PDB entry 6XR2 | X-ray diffraction, 3.20 A resolution | chains A and C of the 3 polymer chains in the assembly

Chain A (and C):
Name: dTor_3x57R
Source organism: synthetic construct
Notes: chain C of this document is another copy of the same molecule, construct and numbering; everything in this record applies to it too
Chain sequence (172 residues; numbered 1 to 172; the number before each row is that of its first residue):
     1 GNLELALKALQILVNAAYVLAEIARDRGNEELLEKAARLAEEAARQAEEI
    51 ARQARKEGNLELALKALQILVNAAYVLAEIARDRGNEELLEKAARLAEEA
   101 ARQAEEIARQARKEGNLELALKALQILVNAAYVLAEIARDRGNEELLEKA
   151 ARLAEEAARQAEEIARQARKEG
Disordered / not traced: 140-141, 172 (chain C: 171-172)

Chain A / chain C interface:
Pairs across the interface (24; chain A residue first):
  L5(A) - L121(C)
  K8(A) - E118(C)  salt bridge
  A9(A) - L121(C)  hydrophobic
  A9(A) - A161(C)
  A9(A) - A165(C)  hydrophobic
  I12(A) - L121(C)
  I12(A) - L124(C)  hydrophobic
  I12(A) - Q125(C)
  I12(A) - A161(C)  hydrophobic
  L13(A) - A158(C)
  N15(A) - Q125(C)  hydrogen bond
  N15(A) - V128(C)
  A16(A) - V128(C)  hydrophobic
  A16(A) - A154(C)
  A16(A) - A158(C)  hydrophobic
  L20(A) - A154(C)  hydrophobic
  E22(A) - R139(C)  salt bridge
  D26(A) - R139(C)
  R27(A) - L147(C)
  L39(A) - A158(C)  hydrophobic
  E42(A) - R166(C)  salt bridge
  Q46(A) - R166(C)
  Q46(A) - R169(C)  hydrogen bond
  I50(A) - R169(C)
Also at the interface, not in a pair above, chain A (22 interface residues in all): A6, Q11, Y18, V19, I23, E49, Q53
Also at the interface, not in a pair above, chain C (20 interface residues in all): Y132, E136, A151, A157, E162, I164, A168

In short:
22 residues of chain A face 20 of chain C across their interface, with 2 hydrogen bonds and 3 salt bridges.
Polar pairs include K8(A)-E118(C), E22(A)-R139(C) and E42(A)-R166(C).
Both chains are dTor_3x57R (synthetic construct). Entry 6XR2 (Computationally designed right-handed
alpha/alpha homotrimeric toroid with 3 repeats per subunit) was determined by X-ray diffraction, deposited
together with 7RDR and 6XR1.
